PDB entry 8QYD | electron microscopy, 2.67 A resolution | chains B and G of the 7 polymer chains in the assembly

[Chain B]
Molecule: Anti-phage defense ZorAB system ZorA
Source organism: Escherichia coli
UniProt: A0A0V7WZR2 (A0A0V7WZR2_ECOLX); residue numbers follow UniProt; this construct covers 1-729
Chain sequence (729 residues; numbered 1 to 729; the number before each row is that of its first residue):
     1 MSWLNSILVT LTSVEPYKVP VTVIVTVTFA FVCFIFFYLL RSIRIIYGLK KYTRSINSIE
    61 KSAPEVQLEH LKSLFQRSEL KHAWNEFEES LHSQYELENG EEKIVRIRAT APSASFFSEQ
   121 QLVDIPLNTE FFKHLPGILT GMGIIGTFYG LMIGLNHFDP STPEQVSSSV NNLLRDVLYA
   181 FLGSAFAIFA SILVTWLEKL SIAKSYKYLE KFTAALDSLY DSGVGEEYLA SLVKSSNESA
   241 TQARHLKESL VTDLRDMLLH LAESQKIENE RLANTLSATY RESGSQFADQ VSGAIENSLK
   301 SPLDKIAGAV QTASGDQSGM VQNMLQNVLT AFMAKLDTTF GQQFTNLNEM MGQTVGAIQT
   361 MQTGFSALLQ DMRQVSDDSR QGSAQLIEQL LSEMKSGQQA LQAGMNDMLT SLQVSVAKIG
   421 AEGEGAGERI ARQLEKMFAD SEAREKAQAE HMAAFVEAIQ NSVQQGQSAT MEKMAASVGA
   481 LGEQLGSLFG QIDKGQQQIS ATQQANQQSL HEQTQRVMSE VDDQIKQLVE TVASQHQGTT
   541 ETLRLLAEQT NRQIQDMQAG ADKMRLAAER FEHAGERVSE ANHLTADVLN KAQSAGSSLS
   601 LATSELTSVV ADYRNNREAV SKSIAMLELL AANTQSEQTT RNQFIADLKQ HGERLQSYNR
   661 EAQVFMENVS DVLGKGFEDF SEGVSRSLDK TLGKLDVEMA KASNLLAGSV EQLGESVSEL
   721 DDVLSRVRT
Not modelled in the structure: 281-729
Metal / ion sites: Ca2+ site 1: E86, E89 (shared with 2 residues of chain C); Ca2+ site 2: D217, Y220 (shared with 2 residues of chain A)
Reported in the primary citation:
  - Ca2+ coordination: E86, E89
  - contacts within the chain: R108-E227 (salt bridge)
  - binding site for palmitic acid: L250, L254, L258, L261
  - mutagenesis - L250G/L254G/L258G/L261G, L250N/L254N/L258N/L261N: decreased stability in response to TMD domain

[Chain G]
Molecule: Membrane protein
Source organism: Escherichia coli
UniProt: A0A0V7WZP0 (A0A0V7WZP0_ECOLX); residues 1-246 here = UniProt positions 1-246
Chain sequence (246 residues; numbered 1 to 246; the number before each row is that of its first residue):
     1 MFGNAFGVKK RRSDEAEKPF WISYADLMTA MMVLFLVVMV ASLSSVTQRI QRAEQGEKAR
    61 GQDISRLCER LELHARNVNK NIVVDCHDNR ISFGEAGRFA HNQFFLNAEG QKALQDVVPL
   121 VLEASNSEEG KKWFKQIVIE GFTDTDGSYL YNLHLSLQRS EWVMCSLLDS RSPLQKNISA
   181 EQQLQIRKLF LAGGVSFNNA KESKEASRRV ELRMQFFGLK DKRDKADEVD FPPVVNKEVC
   241 QLVMPL
Disulfide bonds: C68-C86, C165-C240
Reported in the primary citation:
  - mutagenesis - D26N: abolished localization to ZorD
  - mutagenesis - Y151A/N152A/L155A/R159A: decreased stability

[How chain B and chain G interact]
Residue-residue contacts (30):
  H134(B) - E15(G)  salt bridge
  T140(B) - F20(G)
  I144(B) - S23(G)
  I144(B) - L27(G)  hydrophobic
  T147(B) - L27(G)
  F148(B) - D26(G)
  F148(B) - L27(G)  hydrophobic
  F148(B) - A30(G)  hydrophobic
  L151(B) - M31(G)  hydrophobic
  L155(B) - L34(G)  hydrophobic
  F158(B) - A41(G)  hydrophobic
  F158(B) - S42(G)
  P160(B) - S45(G)  hydrogen bond (backbone-side chain)
  S161(B) - Q48(G)
  P163(B) - S45(G)
  P163(B) - Q48(G)
  P163(B) - R49(G)
  E164(B) - R49(G)  salt bridge
  V166(B) - S42(G)
  V166(B) - S45(G)
  V166(B) - V46(G)  hydrophobic
  V170(B) - S42(G)
  L173(B) - L34(G)  hydrophobic
  L173(B) - V38(G)  hydrophobic
  V177(B) - M31(G)  hydrophobic
  V177(B) - L34(G)  hydrophobic
  F181(B) - M31(G)  hydrophobic
  G225(B) - M1(G)
  E226(B) - M1(G)
  L229(B) - M1(G)  hydrophobic
Interface residues without a listed pair, chain B (26 interface residues in all): K133, G137, T162, L174, S184, I188
Interface residues without a listed pair, chain G (18 interface residues in all): P19, F35
From the paper, about this interface:
  - pairs named by the authors: R49(G)-E164(B) (salt bridge)

[Overview]
26 residues of chain B and 18 residues of chain G are in contact, with 1 hydrogen bond and 2 salt bridges.
Among the polar pairs are H134(B)-E15(G), E164(B)-R49(G) and P160(B)-S45(G). The authors report a salt bridge
between R49(G) and E164(B). The paper reports a binding site for palmitic acid at L250(B), L254(B) and L258(B)
among others; L250G/L254G/L258G/L261G and L250N/L254N/L258N/L261N of chain B reduce stability in response to
TMD domain; 4 substitutions were tested in all.
Here chain B is Anti-phage defense ZorAB system ZorA and chain G is Membrane protein, both from Escherichia
coli. Entry 8QYD (Zorya anti-bacteriophage defense system ZorAB) was determined by electron microscopy,
deposited together with 8QYH, 8QYK and 8QYY.
